2ICW - chains G and I of the 6 polymer chains in the assembly; structure by X-ray diffraction, 2.41 A resolution.

# Chain G
Molecule: Mycoplasma arthritidis mitogen
From: Mycoplasma arthritidis
UniProt: Q48898 (Q48898_MYCAT); residues 1-213 here correspond to UniProt positions 26-238 (UniProt number = residue number + 25)
Amino-acid sequence (213 residues; row label = number of the first residue in the row):
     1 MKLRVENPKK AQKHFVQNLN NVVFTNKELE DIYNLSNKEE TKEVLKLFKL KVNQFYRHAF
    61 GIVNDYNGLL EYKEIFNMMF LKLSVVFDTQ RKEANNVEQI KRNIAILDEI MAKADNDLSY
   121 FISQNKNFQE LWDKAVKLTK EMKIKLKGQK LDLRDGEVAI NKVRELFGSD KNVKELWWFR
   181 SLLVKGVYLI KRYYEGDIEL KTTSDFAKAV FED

# Chain I
Molecule: T-cell receptor alpha chain V
From: Mus musculus
UniProt: P01738 (TVA1_MOUSE); residues 1-110 here correspond to UniProt positions 21-130 (UniProt number = residue number + 20)
Amino-acid sequence (110 residues; each row starts with the number of its first residue):
     1 QSVTQPDARV TVSEGASLQL RCKYSYSATP YLFWYVQYPR QGPQLLLKYY SGDPVVQGVN
    61 GFEAEFSKSN SSFHLRKASV HRSDSAVYFC AVSGFASALT FGSGTKVIVL
Sequence notes: engineered mutation Pro43 (Leu63 in P01738), Arg82 (Trp102 in P01738)
Disulfides: Cys22-Cys90
Swiss-Prot annotation at these positions:
  - region: Phe95 to Leu110 (J segment)
  - glycosylation: Asn70 (N-linked (GlcNAc...) asparagine)

# Chain G / chain I interface
Residue-residue contacts (14; chain G residue first):
  Asn26(G) - Phe95(I)
  Asn53(G) - Phe95(I)
  Tyr56(G) - Phe95(I)  hydrophobic
  Arg57(G) - Phe95(I)
  Phe60(G) - Phe95(I)  hydrophobic
  Phe60(G) - Ala96(I)  hydrophobic
  Leu153(G) - Lys48(I)
  Arg154(G) - Val59(I)
  Arg192(G) - Lys48(I)
  Arg192(G) - Tyr50(I)  hydrogen bond
  Asp197(G) - Tyr50(I)
  Asp197(G) - Ser51(I)
  Glu199(G) - Ser51(I)  hydrogen bond
  Leu200(G) - Tyr50(I)  hydrophobic
Interface residues without a listed pair, chain G (14 interface residues in all): Val23, Gly196, Thr203
Interface residues without a listed pair, chain I (10 interface residues in all): Tyr26, Tyr31, Leu45, Gly52
From the paper, about this interface:
  - interface residues, chain I: Leu45(I), Ser51(I)

# Overview
14 residues of chain G face 10 of chain I across their interface, with 2 hydrogen bonds. Among the polar pairs
are Arg192(G)-Tyr50(I) and Glu199(G)-Ser51(I). The paper reports interface residues Leu45(I) and Ser51(I).
Here chain G is Mycoplasma arthritidis mitogen (Mycoplasma arthritidis) and chain I is T-cell receptor alpha
chain V (Mus musculus). Entry 2ICW (Crystal structure of a complete ternary complex between TCR, superantigen,
and peptide-MHC class II molecule) was determined by X-ray diffraction.
